6NAQ - chains A and G of the 14 polymer chains in the assembly; structure by X-ray diffraction, 2.02 A resolution.

[Chain A (and G)]
Molecule: ATP-dependent Clp protease proteolytic subunit
Organism: Neisseria meningitidis
Notes: EC 3.4.21.92; chain G of this document is another copy of the same molecule, construct and numbering; everything in this record applies to it too
UniProt: I4E574 (I4E574_NEIME); residues 1-204 here correspond to UniProt positions 6-209 (UniProt number = residue number + 5)
Chain sequence (218 residues; each row starts with the number of its first residue; numbers below 1 keep their minus sign (His-13 is residue -13)):
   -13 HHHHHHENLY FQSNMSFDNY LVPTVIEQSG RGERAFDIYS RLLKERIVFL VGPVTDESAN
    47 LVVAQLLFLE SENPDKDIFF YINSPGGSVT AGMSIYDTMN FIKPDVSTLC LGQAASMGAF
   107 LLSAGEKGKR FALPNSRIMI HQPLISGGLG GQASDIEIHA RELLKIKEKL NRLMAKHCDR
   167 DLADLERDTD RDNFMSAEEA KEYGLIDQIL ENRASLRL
Not modelled in the structure: -13 to 7, 12-21, 202-204 (chain G: -13 to 7, 12-21)
Sequence notes: expression tag (-13 to 0)
Metal / ion sites: K+: Met85, Ile88, Pro90
What the authors report for this chain:
  - mutagenesis - E31A, E58A: increased catalytic activity on casein
  - mutagenesis - E31A/E58A: increased catalytic activity
  - mutagenesis - Y67A: decreased expression
  - conformationally variable residues (order/disorder transition): Gly133 to Gly137

[How chain A and chain G interact]
Contacting residue pairs (57; chain A residue first):
  Pro9(A) with Ser26(G); Leu47(G)
  Thr10(A) with Phe22(G); Asp23(G); Ser26(G), hydrogen bond (backbone-side chain)
  Val11(A) with Phe22(G), hydrophobic; Leu29(G), hydrophobic; Phe54(G), hydrophobic
  Ile24(A) with Leu47(G), hydrophobic; Ala50(G), hydrophobic; Phe54(G), hydrophobic
  Tyr25(A) with Asn46(G), hydrogen bond; Leu47(G), hydrogen bond (side chain-backbone); Ala50(G), hydrophobic
  Arg27(A) with Phe54(G); Ser57(G), hydrogen bond; Glu58(G), salt bridge
  Leu28(A) with Ala50(G), hydrophobic
  Glu31(A) with Ser57(G), hydrogen bond
  Phe35(A) with Asn46(G)
  Val37(A) with Asp42(G); Asn46(G)
  Gly38(A) with Asp42(G)
  Tyr67(A) with Leu53(G), hydrophobic
  Asn69(A) with Ser80(G)
  Leu97(A) with Asn46(G); Val49(G), hydrophobic; Ser80(G)
  Gly98(A) with Thr76(G); Ser80(G)
  Gln99(A) with Thr76(G)
  Leu119(A) with Asp83(G); Phe87(G), hydrophobic
  Pro120(A) with Asp83(G)
  Asn121(A) with Met79(G); Tyr82(G); Asp83(G), hydrogen bond (backbone-side chain); Lys155(G), hydrogen bond (backbone-side chain); Leu159(G)
  Ser122(A) with Asp83(G)
  Arg123(A) with Thr76(G); Ile152(G)
  Arg177(A) with Gln138(G), hydrogen bond; Ser140(G); Asp141(G), salt bridge; Ile144(G)
  Asp178(A) with Ile144(G); His145(G), salt bridge
  Phe180(A) with His145(G); Glu148(G)
  Leu196(A) with Phe87(G), hydrophobic
  Glu197(A) with Asn86(G); Phe87(G)
  Asn198(A) with Asn86(G); Phe87(G)
  Arg199(A) with Glu56(G), salt bridge; Phe87(G), hydrogen bond (backbone-backbone)
Interface residues without a listed pair, chain A (29 interface residues in all): Val8
Interface residues without a listed pair, chain G (34 interface residues in all): Glu43, Gln51, Val75, Thr84

[Summary]
The interface between chain A and chain G involves 29 residues on one side and 34 on the other; the contacts
include 9 hydrogen bonds and 4 salt bridges. Polar pairs include Arg27(A)-Glu58(G), Arg177(A)-Asp141(G) and
Asp178(A)-His145(G). The paper reports that E31A and E58A of chain A increase catalytic activity on casein;
conformational variability at Gly133(A); 4 substitutions were tested in all.
Chain A and chain G are both ATP-dependent Clp protease proteolytic subunit (Neisseria meningitidis); the
structure, Crystal structure of Neisseria meningitidis ClpP protease in Apo form, was determined by X-ray
diffraction (same publication as 6NAH, 6NAW, 6NAY and 6NB1).
